Entry 4BHM (X-ray diffraction, 2.70 A resolution); this record covers chains A and G of the 9 polymer chains in the assembly.

[Chain A]
Name: MOSUB1 transcription cofactor
From: Magnaporthe oryzae
Reference sequence: G4NEJ8 (G4NEJ8_MAGO7); residues 38-116 here correspond to UniProt positions 42-120 (UniProt number = residue number + 4)
Sequence (79 residues; row label = number of the first residue in the row):
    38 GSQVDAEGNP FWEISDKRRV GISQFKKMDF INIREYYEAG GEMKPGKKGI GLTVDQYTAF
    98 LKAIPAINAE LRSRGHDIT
Reported in the primary citation:
  - binding site for the 8-nt DNA strand: Ser-60, Phe-62, Asn-69, Arg-71, Tyr-74, Pro-82, Lys-84, Thr-90, Gln-93

[Chain G]
Molecule: 8-nt DNA strand
Sequence (8 nucleotides; each row starts with the number of its first residue):
     1 TTTTTTTT

[Chain A / chain G interface]
Residue-residue contacts (22):
  Asp-42(A) / DT5(G)  base contact
  Ser-60(A) / DT5(G)  base contact
  Ser-60(A) / DT6(G)  hydrogen bond to the base
  Gln-61(A) / DT6(G)  base contact
  Phe-62(A) / DT6(G)  base contact
  Lys-63(A) / DT7(G)  base contact
  Phe-67(A) / DT6(G)  sugar contact
  Phe-67(A) / DT7(G)  sugar contact
  Asn-69(A) / DT5(G)  base contact
  Asn-69(A) / DT6(G)  hydrogen bond to the sugar
  Arg-71(A) / DT5(G)  hydrogen bond to the base
  Arg-71(A) / DT6(G)  salt bridge to the phosphate
  Tyr-74(A) / DT4(G)  stacking on the base
  Pro-82(A) / DT4(G)  sugar contact
  Pro-82(A) / DT5(G)  sugar contact
  Gly-83(A) / DT4(G)  base contact
  Gly-83(A) / DT5(G)  sugar contact
  Lys-84(A) / DT4(G)  hydrogen bond to the base
  Gly-88(A) / DT7(G)  sugar contact
  Thr-90(A) / DT7(G)  sugar contact
  Gln-93(A) / DT7(G)  hydrogen bond to the phosphate
  Gln-93(A) / DT8(G)  phosphate contact
Interface residues without a listed pair, chain A (18 interface residues in all): Asn-46, Met-65, Tyr-73

[Overview]
Chain A and chain G form an interface of 18 and 5 residues respectively; the contacts include 5 hydrogen
bonds, 1 salt bridge and 1 aromatic stacking contact. Polar pairs include Ser-60(A)/DT6(G), Arg-71(A)/DT5(G)
and Lys-84(A)/DT4(G). From the paper: a binding site for the 8-nt DNA strand at Ser-60(A), Phe-62(A) and
Asn-69(A) among others.
Here chain A is MOSUB1 transcription cofactor (Magnaporthe oryzae) and chain G is an 8-nt DNA strand. Entry
4BHM (The crystal structure of MoSub1-DNA complex reveals a novel DNA binding mode) was determined by X-ray
diffraction.
